3O70 - chain A; structure by X-ray diffraction, 1.85 A resolution.

Chain A:
Protein: PHD finger protein 13
Organism: Homo sapiens
Notes: fragment: PHD-type zinc finger
Reference sequence: Q86YI8 (PHF13_HUMAN); residue numbers follow UniProt; this construct covers 232-281
Chain sequence (68 residues; each row starts with the number of its first residue):
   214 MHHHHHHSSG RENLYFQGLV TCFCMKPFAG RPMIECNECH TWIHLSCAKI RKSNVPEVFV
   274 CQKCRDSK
Disordered / not traced: 214-226
Differences from the reference sequence: expression tag (214-231)
Metal / ion sites: Zn2+ site 1: Cys235, Cys237, His257, Cys260; Zn2+ site 2: Cys249, Cys252, Cys274, Cys277
Curated features (UniProtKB/Swiss-Prot):
  - zinc finger: Leu232 to Ser280 (PHD-type)
  - region: Phe241 to Glu248 (Interaction with trimethylated histone H3 (H3K4))

Overview:
Cys235, Cys237, His257 and Cys260 coordinate Zn2+ site 1. Cys249, Cys252, Cys274 and Cys277 form the Zn2+ site
2.
Chain A is PHD finger protein 13 (Homo sapiens); the structure, PHD-type zinc finger of human PHD finger
protein 13, was determined by X-ray diffraction, deposited together with 3O7A.
